PDB entry 7PJ1 | solution NMR | chains A and B

[Chain A]
Name: Histone H2A
From: Drosophila melanogaster
UniProtKB: P84051 (H2A_DROME); residues 1-123 here correspond to UniProt positions 2-124 (UniProt number = residue number + 1)
Sequence (123 residues; each row starts with the number of its first residue):
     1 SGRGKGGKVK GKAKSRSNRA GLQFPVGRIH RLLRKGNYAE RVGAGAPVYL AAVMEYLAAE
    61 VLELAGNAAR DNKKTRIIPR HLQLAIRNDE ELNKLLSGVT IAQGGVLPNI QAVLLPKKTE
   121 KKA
Swiss-Prot annotation at these positions:
  - modified residue: Ser1 (N-acetylserine), Lys35 (N6-succinyllysine), Gln103 (N5-methylglutamine), Thr119 (Phosphothreonine)
  - cross-link: Lys118 (Glycyl lysine isopeptide (Lys-Gly) (interchain with G-Cter in ubiquitin))
From the paper describing this entry:
  - contacts within the chain: Asp89-Glu91 (hydrogen bond), Asp89-Leu92 (hydrogen bond) (proposed by the authors, not directly observed)

[Chain B]
Name: Histone H2B
From: Drosophila melanogaster
UniProtKB: P02283 (H2B_DROME); residues 1-122 here correspond to UniProt positions 2-123 (UniProt number = residue number + 1)
Sequence (122 residues; numbered 1 to 122; the number before each row is that of its first residue):
     1 PPKTSGKAAK KAGKAQKNIT KTDKKKKRKR KESYAIYIYK VLKQVHPDTG ISSKAMSIMN
    61 SFVNDIFERI AAEASRLAHY NKRSTITSRE IQTAVRLLLP GELAKHAVSE GTKAVTKYTS
   121 SK
Swiss-Prot annotation at these positions:
  - modified residue: Pro1 (N-methylproline), Lys43 (N6-succinyllysine), Lys113 (N6-succinyllysine), Lys117 (N6-succinyllysine)
  - glycosylation: Ser109 (O-linked (GlcNAc) serine)
  - cross-link: Lys117 (Glycyl lysine isopeptide (Lys-Gly) (interchain with G-Cter in ubiquitin))

[Interface between chain A and chain B]
Pairs across the interface (99; chain A residue first):
  Arg19(A) with Glu32(B)
  Leu22(A) with Glu32(B); Ser33(B); Ile36(B)
  Gln23(A) with Tyr37(B)
  Phe24(A) with Lys31(B); Glu32(B); Ser33(B); Tyr34(B)
  Arg28(A) with Lys31(B); Glu32(B)
  Asn37(A) with Ser75(B)
  Tyr38(A) with Ala71(B); Ala72(B); Ser75(B)
  Ala39(A) with Ser84(B); Ile86(B)
  Glu40(A) with Ser84(B)
  Arg41(A) with Ser84(B); Thr85(B); Ile86(B)
  Val42(A) with Ile86(B)
  Gly43(A) with Ile86(B); Thr87(B)
  Ala46(A) with Ile86(B); Ile91(B)
  Val48(A) with Ala114(B); Val115(B); Thr119(B)
  Tyr49(A) with Val108(B); Gly111(B); Thr112(B); Val115(B)
  Leu50(A) with Phe67(B); Ile91(B)
  Ala51(A) with Ser120(B)
  Ala52(A) with Glu110(B); Gly111(B); Ala114(B)
  Val53(A) with Phe67(B); Ile91(B); Val95(B)
  Met54(A) with Val63(B); Asn64(B); Phe67(B)
  Glu55(A) with Tyr37(B); Val41(B); Ser121(B); Lys122(B)
  Tyr56(A) with Leu103(B); His106(B); Ala107(B)
  Leu57(A) with Ile66(B); Phe67(B); Ile70(B)
  Ala59(A) with Val41(B)
  Glu60(A) with Leu103(B)
  Val61(A) with Met59(B)
  Leu62(A) with Ile38(B); Leu42(B); His46(B)
  Glu63(A) with Val45(B); His46(B)
  Gly66(A) with His46(B); Thr49(B)
  Asn67(A) with His46(B)
  Arg70(A) with His46(B); Asp48(B); Thr49(B)
  Thr75(A) with Thr49(B); Gly50(B)
  Arg76(A) with Gly50(B); Ile51(B)
  Ile77(A) with Gly50(B); Ile51(B); Ser52(B); Ala55(B)
  Ile78(A) with Ser52(B)
  Pro79(A) with Ser52(B); Lys54(B); Ala55(B)
  Leu82(A) with Ala55(B); Ile58(B); Met59(B); Phe62(B)
  Glu91(A) with Leu103(B)
  Lys94(A) with Leu98(B)
  Leu95(A) with Ile66(B); Arg69(B); Leu98(B)
  Leu96(A) with Phe62(B); Asp65(B); Ile66(B)
  Ser97(A) with Arg69(B)
  Val106(A) with Leu97(B); Leu98(B)
  Pro108(A) with Arg69(B); Glu73(B); Arg76(B)
Also at the interface, not in a pair above, chain A (53 interface residues in all): Gly21, Leu33, Gly45, Ala58, Ala65, Ala69, Gln83, Ile86, Gly98
Also at the interface, not in a pair above, chain B (59 interface residues in all): Glu68, Ser88, Gln92, Leu99, Pro100
From the paper, about this interface:
  - interface residues, chain B: His46(B) (proposed by the authors, not directly observed)

[Summary]
The interface between chain A and chain B involves 53 residues on one side and 59 on the other. The paper
reports the interface residue His46(B); contacts within the chain involving Asp89(A), Glu91(A) and Leu92(A).
Chain A is Histone H2A and chain B is Histone H2B, both from Drosophila melanogaster; the structure, Solution
structure of isolated Drosophila histone H2A-H2B heterodimer, was determined by solution NMR.
